Entry 3J99 (electron microscopy, 8.20 A resolution (very low resolution: no residue pairs are listed; an interface is given only as per-side residue counts)); this record covers chains K and L of the 13 polymer chains in the assembly.

# Chain K
Name: Vesicle-associated membrane protein 2
Source organism: Rattus norvegicus
UniProtKB: P63045 (VAMP2_RAT); residue numbers follow UniProt; this construct covers 28-89
Amino-acid sequence (63 residues; each row starts with the number of its first residue):
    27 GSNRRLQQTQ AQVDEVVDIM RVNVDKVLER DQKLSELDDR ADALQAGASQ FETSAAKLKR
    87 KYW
Disordered / not traced: 27-28
Sequence notes: expression tag (27)
Curated features (UniProtKB/Swiss-Prot):
  - site ((Microbial infection) Cleavage): Gln58, Lys59, Lys59, Leu60, Arg66, Ala67, Gln76, Phe77, Ala81, Ala82

# Chain L
Name: Syntaxin-1A
Source organism: Rattus norvegicus
UniProtKB: P32851 (STX1A_RAT); numbering as in UniProt (aligned over 191-256)
Amino-acid sequence (67 residues; each row starts with the number of its first residue):
   190 MALSEIETRH SEIIKLENSI RELHDMFMDM AMLVESQGEM IDRIEYNVEH AVDYVERAVS
   250 DTKKAVK
Disordered / not traced: 190
Sequence notes: expression tag (190)
Curated features (UniProtKB/Swiss-Prot):
  - site: Lys253, Ala254 (Microbial infection: Cleavage)
  - cross-link (Glycyl lysine isopeptide (Lys-Gly)): Lys252 (interchain with G-Cter in SUMO), Lys253 (interchain with G-Cter in SUMO), Lys256 (interchain with G-Cter in SUMO)

# Interface between chain K and chain L
At this resolution (8 A) residue pairs are not listed: 28 residues of chain K and 26 of chain L lie at the interface.

# Summary
The interface between chain K and chain L involves 28 residues on one side and 26 on the other.
Here chain K is Vesicle-associated membrane protein 2 and chain L is Syntaxin-1A, both from Rattus norvegicus.
Entry 3J99 (Structure of 20S supercomplex) was determined by electron microscopy together with 3J94, 3J95,
3J96, 3J97 and 3J98 from the same study.
